Entry 8EG5 (X-ray diffraction, 2.14 A resolution); this record covers chains A and C of the 4 polymer chains in the assembly.

Chain A (and C):
Protein: Caspase-6 subunit p18
Organism: Homo sapiens
Notes: chain C of this document is another copy of the same molecule, construct and numbering; everything in this record applies to it too
Reference sequence: P55212 (CASP6_HUMAN); residues 30-179 here = UniProt positions 30-179
Amino-acid sequence (150 residues; numbered 30 to 179; the number before each row is that of its first residue):
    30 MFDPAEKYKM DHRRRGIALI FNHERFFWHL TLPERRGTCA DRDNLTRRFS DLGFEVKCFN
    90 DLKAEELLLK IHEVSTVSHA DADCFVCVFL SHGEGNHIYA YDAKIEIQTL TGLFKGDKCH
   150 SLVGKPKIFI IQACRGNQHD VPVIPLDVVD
Not modelled in the structure: 177-179 (chain C: 30, 175-179)
Residues lining bound ligands: UCI ((3R,5S)-1-(ethanesulfonyl)-5-phenyl-N-[4-(trifluoromethoxy)phenyl]piperidine-3-carboxamide (bound form)): Pro62, Arg64, Arg65, Gly66, Thr67, Asp70, His121, Gln161, Cys163
From the paper describing this entry:
  - catalytic residues: Cys163 (citing earlier work)

Interface between chain A and chain C:
Contacting residue pairs (16; chain A residue first):
  Lys144(A) - Asp169(C)  salt bridge
  Gly145(A) - Val172(C)
  Asp146(A) - Val170(C)
  Asp146(A) - Val172(C)
  His149(A) - Ile173(C)  hydrogen bond (side chain-backbone)
  His149(A) - Pro174(C)
  Val152(A) - Val172(C)  hydrophobic
  Val152(A) - Ile173(C)
  Val152(A) - Pro174(C)
  Val172(A) - Gly145(C)
  Val172(A) - Asp146(C)
  Val172(A) - Val152(C)  hydrophobic
  Ile173(A) - His149(C)  hydrogen bond (backbone-side chain)
  Ile173(A) - Val152(C)
  Pro174(A) - Val152(C)
  Leu175(A) - His149(C)
Other interface residues (no listed pair), chain A (10 interface residues in all): Val170
Other interface residues (no listed pair), chain C (11 interface residues in all): Ala109, Ser150

Overview:
10 residues of chain A and 11 residues of chain C are in contact; the contacts include 2 hydrogen bonds and 1
salt bridge. Polar pairs include Lys144(A)-Asp169(C) and His149(A)-Ile173(C). Bound to chain A: compound UCI.
The paper reports the catalytic residue Cys163(A).
Chain A and chain C are both Caspase-6 subunit p18 (Homo sapiens); the structure, huCaspase-6 in complex with
inhibitor 3a, was determined by X-ray diffraction.
